PDB entry 7VB9 | electron microscopy, 3.45 A resolution | chains B and D of the 51 polymer chains in the assembly

== Chain B ==
Molecule: Light-harvesting protein B-875 beta chain
Source organism: Cereibacter sphaeroides 2.4.1
UniProtKB: Q3J1A3 (LHB1_RHOS4); numbering as in UniProt (aligned over 1-49)
Amino-acid sequence (49 residues; numbered 1 to 49; the number before each row is that of its first residue):
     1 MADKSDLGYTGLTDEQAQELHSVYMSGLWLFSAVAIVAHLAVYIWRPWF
Unresolved in the structure: 1-5
Small-molecule neighbours:
  - bacteriochlorophyll a (BCL), molecule 1: Phe31, Val34, Ala35, Ala38, His39, Val42, Trp45
  - bacteriochlorophyll a (BCL), molecule 2: Phe31, Ser32, Ala35, Ile36, His39, Val42, Tyr43, Trp48, Phe49
  - spheroidene (SPO), molecule 1: Glu19, Leu20, Val23, Tyr24, Gly27, Leu28, Phe31
  - spheroidene (SPO), molecule 2: Phe31, Val34, Ala38, Ala41, Val42, Trp45
Swiss-Prot annotation at these positions:
  - binding site (a bacteriochlorophyll): His21, His39

== Chain D ==
Molecule: Light-harvesting protein B-875 alpha chain
Source organism: Cereibacter sphaeroides 2.4.1
UniProtKB: Q3J1A4 (LHA1_RHOS4); residues 1-58 here = UniProt positions 1-58
Amino-acid sequence (58 residues; row label = number of the first residue in the row):
     1 MSKFYKIWMIFDPRRVFVAQGVFLFLLAVMIHLILLSTPSYNWLEISAAK
    51 YNRVAVAE
Unresolved in the structure: 55-58
Small-molecule neighbours:
  - bacteriochlorophyll a (BCL), molecule 1: Ile7, Val16, Gln20, Phe23, Ile31
  - bacteriochlorophyll a (BCL), molecule 2: Gly21, Leu24, Phe25, Ala28, His32, Leu35, Tyr41, Trp43
  - bacteriochlorophyll a (BCL), molecule 3: Leu24, Leu27, Ala28, Ile31, His32, Leu35, Tyr41
  - 1,2-diacyl-sn-glycero-3-phosphocholine (PC1): Arg14, Arg15, Phe17, Val18, Gly21, Val22, Phe25
  - spheroidene (SPO), molecule 1: Lys6, Ile7, Met9, Ile10
  - spheroidene (SPO), molecule 2: Phe17, Gln20, Phe23, Leu24, Leu27, Met30, Ile31, Ile34
  - spheroidene (SPO), molecule 3: Phe17, Gln20, Gly21
  - spheroidene (SPO), molecule 4: Phe25, Ala28, His32, Trp43
Swiss-Prot annotation at these positions:
  - binding site (a bacteriochlorophyll): His32

== Interface between chain B and chain D ==
Pairs across the interface (12):
  Leu7(B) - Pro13(D)  hydrophobic
  Tyr9(B) - Asp12(D)
  Tyr9(B) - Pro13(D)
  Tyr9(B) - Arg14(D)
  Arg46(B) - Arg53(D)
  Pro47(B) - Ser47(D)  hydrogen bond (backbone-side chain)
  Pro47(B) - Tyr51(D)
  Pro47(B) - Arg53(D)  hydrogen bond (backbone-side chain)
  Trp48(B) - Ser47(D)
  Phe49(B) - Ser47(D)
  Phe49(B) - Lys50(D)  hydrogen bond (backbone-side chain)
  Phe49(B) - Tyr51(D)  hydrogen bond (backbone-side chain)

== In short ==
6 residues of chain B face 7 of chain D across their interface; the contacts include 4 hydrogen bonds. Polar
pairs include Pro47(B)-Ser47(D), Pro47(B)-Arg53(D) and Phe49(B)-Lys50(D). One spheroidene molecule is bound
between chain B and chain D. Chain B binds bacteriochlorophyll a and spheroidene.
Chain B is Light-harvesting protein B-875 beta chain and chain D is Light-harvesting protein B-875 alpha
chain, both from Cereibacter sphaeroides 2.4.1; the structure, Rba sphaeroides PufY-KO RC-LH1 dimer type-2,
was determined by electron microscopy, deposited together with 7VA9, 7VNM, 7VOR, 7VOT and 7VOY.
